PDB entry 4X4D | X-ray diffraction, 2.80 A resolution | chains A and B of the 6 polymer chains in the assembly

== Chain A (and B) ==
Name: Regulatory protein
Source organism: Enterobacter sp. RFL1396
Notes: chain B of this document is another copy of the same molecule, construct and numbering; everything in this record applies to it too
Reference sequence: Q8GGH0 (Q8GGH0_9ENTR); residues 1-79 here = UniProt positions 1-79
Amino-acid sequence (82 residues; row label = number of the first residue in the row; numbers below 1 keep their minus sign (Gly-2 is residue -2)):
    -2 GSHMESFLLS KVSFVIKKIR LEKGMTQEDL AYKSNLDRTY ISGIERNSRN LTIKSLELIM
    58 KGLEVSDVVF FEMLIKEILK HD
Not modelled in the structure: -2 to 1, 78-79 (chain B: -2 to 1, 79)
Differences from the reference sequence: expression tag (-2 to 0)

== How chain A and chain B interact ==
Residue-residue contacts - 38 pairs, chain A then chain B:
  Ser3(A) - Glu54(B)  hydrogen bond
  Phe4(A) - Asp64(B)
  Leu5(A) - Ile50(B)  hydrophobic
  Leu5(A) - Glu54(B)
  Leu5(A) - Met57(B)  hydrophobic
  Leu5(A) - Phe68(B)  hydrophobic
  Asn47(A) - Thr49(B)  hydrogen bond
  Asn47(A) - Ile50(B)  hydrogen bond (side chain-backbone)
  Asn47(A) - Lys51(B)  hydrogen bond (side chain-backbone)
  Leu48(A) - Thr49(B)
  Leu48(A) - Ile50(B)  hydrogen bond (backbone-backbone)
  Thr49(A) - Asn47(B)  hydrogen bond
  Thr49(A) - Leu48(B)
  Thr49(A) - Thr49(B)
  Ile50(A) - Leu5(B)  hydrophobic
  Ile50(A) - Leu6(B)  hydrophobic
  Ile50(A) - Asn47(B)
  Ile50(A) - Leu48(B)  hydrogen bond (backbone-backbone)
  Ile50(A) - Ile50(B)  hydrophobic
  Lys51(A) - Glu2(B)  salt bridge
  Lys51(A) - Asn47(B)  hydrogen bond (backbone-side chain)
  Glu54(A) - Ser3(B)  hydrogen bond
  Glu54(A) - Phe4(B)
  Glu54(A) - Leu5(B)  hydrogen bond (side chain-backbone)
  Met57(A) - Leu5(B)  hydrophobic
  Asp64(A) - Leu5(B)
  Asp64(A) - Ile75(B)
  Val65(A) - Leu76(B)  hydrophobic
  Phe68(A) - Leu5(B)  hydrophobic
  Phe68(A) - Phe68(B)  hydrophobic
  Phe68(A) - Leu71(B)  hydrophobic
  Phe68(A) - Ile72(B)  hydrophobic
  Glu69(A) - Ile72(B)
  Leu71(A) - Phe68(B)  hydrophobic
  Ile72(A) - Glu69(B)
  Ile75(A) - Asp64(B)
  Ile75(A) - Val65(B)  hydrophobic
  Leu76(A) - Val65(B)  hydrophobic
Also at the interface, not in a pair above, chain A (19 interface residues in all): Leu6
Also at the interface, not in a pair above, chain B (22 interface residues in all): Val9, Leu53

== In short ==
19 residues of chain A and 22 residues of chain B are in contact; the contacts include 10 hydrogen bonds and 1
salt bridge. Among the polar pairs are Lys51(A)-Glu2(B), Ser3(A)-Glu54(B) and Asn47(A)-Thr49(B).
Chain A and chain B are both Regulatory protein (Enterobacter sp. RFL1396); the structure, RADIATION DAMAGE TO
THE NUCLEOPROTEIN COMPLEX C.Esp1396I: DOSE (DWD) 10.3 MGy, was determined by X-ray diffraction, deposited
together with 4X4B, 4X4C, 4X4E, 4X4F, 4X4G, 4X4H and 4X4I.
